PDB entry 8YKA | electron microscopy, 3.45 A resolution | chains E and 3 of the 9 polymer chains in the assembly

Chain E:
Name: Transitional endoplasmic reticulum ATPase
Source organism: Homo sapiens
Notes: EC 3.6.4.6
Reference sequence: P55072 (TERA_HUMAN); numbering as in UniProt (aligned over 12-775)
Sequence (764 residues; each row starts with the number of its first residue):
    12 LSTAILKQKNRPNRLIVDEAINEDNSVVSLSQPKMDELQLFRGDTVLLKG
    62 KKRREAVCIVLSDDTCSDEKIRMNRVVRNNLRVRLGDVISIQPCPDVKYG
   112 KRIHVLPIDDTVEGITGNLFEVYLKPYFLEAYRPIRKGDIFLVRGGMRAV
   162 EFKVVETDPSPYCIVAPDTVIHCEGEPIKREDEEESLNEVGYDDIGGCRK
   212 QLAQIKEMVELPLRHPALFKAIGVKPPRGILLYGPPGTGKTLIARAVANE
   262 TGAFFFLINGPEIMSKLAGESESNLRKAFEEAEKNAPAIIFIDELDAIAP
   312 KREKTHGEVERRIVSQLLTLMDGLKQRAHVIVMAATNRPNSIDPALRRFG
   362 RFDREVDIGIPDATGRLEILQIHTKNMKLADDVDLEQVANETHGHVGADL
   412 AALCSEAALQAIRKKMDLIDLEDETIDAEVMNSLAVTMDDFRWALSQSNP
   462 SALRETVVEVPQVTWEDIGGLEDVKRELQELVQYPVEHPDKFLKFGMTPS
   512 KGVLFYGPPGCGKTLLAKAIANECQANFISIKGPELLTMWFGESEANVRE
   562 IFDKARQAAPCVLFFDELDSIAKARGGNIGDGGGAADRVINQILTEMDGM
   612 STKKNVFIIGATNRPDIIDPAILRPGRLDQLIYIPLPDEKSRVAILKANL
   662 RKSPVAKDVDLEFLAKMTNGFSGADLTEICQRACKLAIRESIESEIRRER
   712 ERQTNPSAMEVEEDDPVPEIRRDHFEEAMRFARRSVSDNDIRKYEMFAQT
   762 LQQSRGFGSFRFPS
Curated features (UniProtKB/Swiss-Prot):
  - binding site (ATP): Pro247 to Leu253, Asn348, His384, Gly521 to Leu526
  - modified residue: Ser13 (Phosphoserine), Ser37 (Phosphoserine), Lys315 (N6,N6,N6-trimethyllysine), Thr436 (Phosphothreonine), Ser462 (Phosphoserine), Lys502 (N6-acetyllysine), Lys505 (N6-acetyllysine), Lys668 (N6-acetyllysine), Ser702 (Phosphoserine), Lys754 (N6-acetyllysine), Ser770 (Phosphoserine), Ser775 (Phosphoserine)
  - cross-link: Lys18 (Glycyl lysine isopeptide (Lys-Gly) (interchain with G-Cter in SUMO2))

Chain 3:
Name: Deubiquitinating protein VCPIP1
Source organism: Homo sapiens
Notes: EC 3.4.19.12
Reference sequence: Q96JH7 (VCIP1_HUMAN); residues 105-673 here = UniProt positions 105-673
Sequence (569 residues; each row starts with the number of its first residue):
   105 GVTGAPKKNTELVKVMGLSNYHCKLLSPILARYGMDKQTGRAKLLRDMNQ
   155 GELFDCALLGDRAFLIEPEHVNTVGYGKDRSGSLLYLHDTLEDIKRANKS
   205 QECLIPVHVDGDGHCLVHAVSRALVGRELFWHALRENLKQHFQQHLARYQ
   255 ALFHDFIDAAEWEDIINECDPLFVPPEGVPLGLRNIHIFGLANVLHRPII
   305 LLDSLSGMRSSGDYSATFLPGLIPAEKCTGKDGHLNKPICIAWSSSGRNH
   355 YIPLVGIKGAALPKLPMNLLPKAWGVPQDLIKKYIKLEEDGGCVIGGDRS
   405 LQDKYLLRLVAAMEEVFMDKHGIHPSLVADVHQYFYRRTGVIGVQPEEVT
   455 AAAKKAVMDNRLHKCLLCGALSELHVPPEWLAPGGKLYNLAKSTHGQLRT
   505 DKNYSFPLNNLVCSYDSVKDVLVPDYGMSNLTACNWCHGTSVRKVRGDGS
   555 IVYLDGDRTNSRSTGGKCGCGFKHFWDGKEYDNLPEAFPITLEWGGRVVR
   605 ETVYWFQYESDSSLNSNVYDVAMKLVTKHFPGEFGSEILVQKVVHTILHQ
   655 TAKKNPDDYTPVNIDGAHA
Curated features (UniProtKB/Swiss-Prot):
  - active site: Asp216, Cys219 (Nucleophile), His354
  - modified residue: Lys408 (N6-acetyllysine)
Reported in the primary citation:
  - mutagenesis - Y623E/F638E: decreased binding to P97/VCP
  - mutagenesis - Y623E/F638E: decreased binding to SNARE substrate
  - post-translational modification sites: Lys571, Lys632, Lys646, Lys657, Lys658 (citing earlier work)

Interface between chain E and chain 3:
Residue-residue contacts - 15 pairs, chain E then chain 3:
  Asn589(E) - Gln645(3)
  Asn589(E) - His649(3)
  Asp627(E) - Gln645(3)
  Asn750(E) - Lys657(3)
  Arg753(E) - Leu652(3)
  Arg753(E) - Thr655(3)  hydrogen bond
  Met757(E) - Trp609(3)  hydrophobic
  Met757(E) - Ser620(3)
  Met757(E) - Asn621(3)
  Met757(E) - Val622(3)  hydrophobic
  Met757(E) - Tyr623(3)
  Gln760(E) - Asn621(3)  hydrogen bond
  Thr761(E) - Asn621(3)  hydrogen bond
  Thr761(E) - Tyr623(3)
  Gln764(E) - Asp624(3)
Also at the interface, not in a pair above, chain E (10 interface residues in all): Lys754, Phe758
Also at the interface, not in a pair above, chain 3 (12 interface residues in all): Ala656
From the paper, about this interface:
  - hot spots on chain 3 (mutagenesis) - N621E, Y623E, Y623E/F638E, F638E: abolished binding to Transitional endoplasmic reticulum ATPase (chain E)

Overview:
The interface between chain E and chain 3 involves 10 residues on one side and 12 on the other, with 3
hydrogen bonds. Polar contacts include Arg753(E)-Thr655(3), Gln760(E)-Asn621(3) and Thr761(E)-Asn621(3). The
paper reports that N621E, Y623E and Y623E/F638E of chain 3, among others, abolish binding to Transitional
endoplasmic reticulum ATPase (chain E); modification sites Lys571(3), Lys632(3) and Lys646(3) among others.
Chain E is Transitional endoplasmic reticulum ATPase and chain 3 is Deubiquitinating protein VCPIP1, both from
Homo sapiens; the structure, Cryo-EM structure of P97-VCPIP1 complex, was determined by electron microscopy.
